7BVY - chain A; structure by X-ray diffraction, 2.50 A resolution.

[Chain A]
Protein: Cell shape determining protein MreB
Source organism: Spiroplasma citri
Reference sequence: Q8VQG1 (Q8VQG1_SPICI); residue numbers follow UniProt; this construct covers 1-352
Amino-acid sequence (360 residues; numbered 1 to 360; the number before each row is that of its first residue):
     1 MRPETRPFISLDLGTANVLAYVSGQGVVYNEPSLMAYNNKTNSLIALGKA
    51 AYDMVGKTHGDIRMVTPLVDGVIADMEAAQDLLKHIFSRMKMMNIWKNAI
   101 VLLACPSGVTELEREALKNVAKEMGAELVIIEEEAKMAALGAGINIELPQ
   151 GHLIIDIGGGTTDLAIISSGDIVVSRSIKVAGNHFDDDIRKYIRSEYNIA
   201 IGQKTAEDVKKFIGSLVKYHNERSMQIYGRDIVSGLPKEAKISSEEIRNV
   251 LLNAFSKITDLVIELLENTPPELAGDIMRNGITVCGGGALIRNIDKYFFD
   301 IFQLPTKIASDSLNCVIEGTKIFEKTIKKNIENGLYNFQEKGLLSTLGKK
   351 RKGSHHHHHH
Disordered / not traced: 1-2, 336-360
Construct notes: expression tag (353-360)
Ion coordination: K+: Asp12, Asn17 (together with AMP-PNP)
Residues lining bound ligands: AMP-PNP (ANP; phosphoaminophosphonic acid-adenylate ester): Asp12, Gly14, Thr15, Ala16, Asn17, Glu134, Asp156, Ile157, Gly158, Gly159, Gly160, Thr161, Gly182, Asn183, Glu207, Lys210, Lys211, Gly286, Gly287, Gly288, Leu290, Ile291, Leu313

[Overview]
Chain A binds AMP-PNP. The K+ site is built by Asp12 and Asn17.
Chain A is Cell shape determining protein MreB (Spiroplasma citri); the structure, Crystal structure of MreB 5
of Spiroplasma citri bound to AMPPNP, was determined by X-ray diffraction, deposited together with 7BVZ.
